Entry 7OOC (electron microscopy, 3.70 A resolution); this record covers chains G and 5 of the 21 polymer chains in the assembly.

== Chain G ==
Molecule: 30S ribosomal protein S8
Organism: Mycoplasma pneumoniae (strain ATCC 29342 / M129)
UniProt: Q50304 (RS8_MYCPN); numbering as in UniProt (aligned over 1-142)
Amino-acid sequence (142 residues; numbered 1 to 142; the number before each row is that of its first residue):
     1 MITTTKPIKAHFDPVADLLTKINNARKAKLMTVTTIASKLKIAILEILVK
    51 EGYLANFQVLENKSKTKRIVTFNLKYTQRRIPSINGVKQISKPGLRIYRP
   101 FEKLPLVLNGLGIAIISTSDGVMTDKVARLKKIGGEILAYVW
Not modelled in the structure: 1

== Chain 5 ==
Molecule: 16S rRNA
Organism: Mycoplasma pneumoniae (strain ATCC 29342 / M129)
Sequence (1520 nucleotides; row label = number of the first residue in the row):
     1 UUUUUCUGAGAGUUUGAUCCUGGCUCAGGAUUAACGCUGGCGGCAUGCCU
    51 AAUACAUGCAAGUCGAUCGAAAGUAGUAAUACUUUAGAGGCGAACGGGUG
   101 AGUAACACGUAUCCAAUCUACCUUAUAAUGGGGGAUAACUAGUUGAAAGA
   151 CUAGCUAAUACCGCAUAAGAACUUUGGUUCGCAUGAAUCAAAGUUGAAAG
   201 GACCUGCAAGGGUUCGUUAUUUGAUGAGGGUGCGCCAUAUCAGCUAGUUG
   251 GUGGGGUAACGGCCUACCAAGGCAAUGACGUGUAGCUAUGCUGAGAAGUA
   301 GAAUAGCCACAAUGGGACUGAGACACGGCCCAUACUCCUACGGGAGGCAG
   351 CAGUAGGGAAUUUUUCACAAUGAGCGAAAGCUUGAUGGAGCAAUGCCGCG
   401 UGAACGAUGAAGGUCUUUAAGAUUGUAAAGUUCUUUUAUUUGGGAAGAAU
   451 GACUUUAGCAGGUAAUGGCUAGAGUUUGACUGUACCAUUUUGAAUAAGUG
   501 ACGACUAACUAUGUGCCAGCAGUCGCGGUAAUACAUAGGUCGCAAGCGUU
   551 AUCCGGAUUUAUUGGGCGUAAAGCAAGCGCAGGCGGAUUGAAAAGUCUGG
   601 UGUUAAAGGCAGCUGCUUAACAGUUGUAUGCAUUGGAAACUAUUAAUCUA
   651 GAGUGUGGUAGGGAGUUUUGGAAUUUCAUGUGGAGCGGUGAAAUGCGUAG
   701 AUAUAUGAAGGAACACCAGUGGCGAAGGCGAAAACUUAGGCCAUUACUGA
   751 CGCUUAGGCUUGAAAGUGUGGGGAGCAAAUAGGAUUAGAUACCCUAGUAG
   801 UCCACACCGUAAACGAUAGAUACUAGCUGUCGGGGCGAUCCCCUCGGUAG
   851 UGAAGUUAACACAUUAAGUAUCUCGCCUGGGUAGUACAUUCGCAAGAAUG
   901 AAACUCAAACGGAAUUGACGGGGACCCGCACAAGUGGUGGAGCAUGUUGC
   951 UUAAUUCGACGGUACACGAAAAACCUUACCUAGACUUGACAUCCUUGGCA
  1001 AAGUUAUGGAAACAUAAUGGAGGUUAACCGAGUGACAGGUGGUGCAUGGU
  1051 UGUCGUCAGCUCGUGUCGUGAGAUGUUGGGUUAAGUCCCGCAACGAGCGC
  1101 AACCCUUAUCGUUAGUUACAUUGUCUAGCGAGACUGCUAAUGCAAAUUGG
  1151 AGGAAGGAAGGGAUGACGUCAAAUCAUCAUGCCCCUUAUGUCUAGGGCUG
  1201 CAAACGUGCUACAAUGGCCAAUACAAACAGUCGCCAGCUUGUAAAAGUGA
  1251 GCAAAUCUGUAAAGUUGGUCUCAGUUCGGAUUGAGGGCUGCAAUUCGUCC
  1301 UCAUGAAGUCGGAAUCACUAGUAAUCGCGAAUCAGCUAUGUCGCGGUGAA
  1351 UACGUUCUCGGGUCUUGUACACACCGCCCGUCAAACUAUGAAAGCUGGUA
  1401 AUAUUUAAAAACGUGUUGCUAACCAUUAGGAAGCGCAUGUCAAGGAUAGC
  1451 ACCGGUGAUUGGAGUUAAGUCGUAACAAGGUACCCCUACGAGAACGUGGG
  1501 GGUGGAUCACCUCCUUUCUA
Not modelled in the structure: 1-4, 181-184, 1020-1027, 1510-1520

== Chain G / chain 5 interface ==
Pairs across the interface (56; chain G residue first):
  Lys-9(G) / A822(5)  salt bridge to the phosphate
  His-11(G) / U821(5)  hydrogen bond to the base
  His-11(G) / A822(5)  sugar contact
  His-11(G) / A870(5)  base contact
  His-11(G) / U871(5)  base contact
  Phe-12(G) / C584(5)  sugar contact
  Phe-12(G) / G585(5)  sugar contact
  Phe-12(G) / U871(5)  sugar contact
  Thr-20(G) / A870(5)  sugar contact
  Lys-21(G) / A822(5)  sugar contact
  Lys-21(G) / C823(5)  sugar contact
  Asn-23(G) / U869(5)  hydrogen bond to the sugar
  Asn-24(G) / C823(5)  hydrogen bond to the base
  Asn-24(G) / G868(5)  base contact
  Asn-24(G) / U869(5)  hydrogen bond to the base
  Lys-27(G) / A854(5)  sugar contact
  Lys-27(G) / G855(5)  sugar contact
  Ala-28(G) / U824(5)  sugar contact
  Leu-30(G) / U824(5)  sugar contact
  Ile-36(G) / A650(5)  base contact
  Ser-38(G) / U588(5)  phosphate contact
  Lys-39(G) / U588(5)  hydrogen bond to the phosphate
  Lys-39(G) / U589(5)  phosphate contact
  Lys-39(G) / C640(5)  salt bridge to the phosphate
  Thr-66(G) / C648(5)  sugar contact
  Thr-66(G) / A650(5)  hydrogen bond to the base
  Lys-67(G) / A650(5)  salt bridge to the phosphate
  Arg-68(G) / A650(5)  base contact
  Gln-89(G) / A870(5)  hydrogen bond to the sugar
  Gln-89(G) / U871(5)  sugar contact
  Lys-92(G) / U871(5)  salt bridge to the phosphate
  Lys-92(G) / C872(5)  phosphate contact
  Pro-93(G) / C584(5)  phosphate contact
  Pro-93(G) / G585(5)  phosphate contact
  Pro-93(G) / U871(5)  phosphate contact
  Pro-93(G) / C872(5)  phosphate contact
  Gly-94(G) / C584(5)  sugar contact
  Arg-96(G) / G585(5)  salt bridge to the phosphate
  Arg-96(G) / U641(5)  sugar contact
  Tyr-98(G) / G595(5)  hydrogen bond to the base
  Tyr-98(G) / U596(5)  sugar contact
  Tyr-98(G) / C640(5)  base contact
  Pro-100(G) / C597(5)  phosphate contact
  Pro-100(G) / U598(5)  phosphate contact
  Phe-101(G) / U598(5)  hydrogen bond to the phosphate
  Ser-117(G) / A639(5)  base contact
  Thr-118(G) / A639(5)  hydrogen bond to the base
  Ser-119(G) / A637(5)  hydrogen bond to the sugar
  Ser-119(G) / A638(5)  sugar contact
  Ser-119(G) / A639(5)  base contact
  Asp-120(G) / A637(5)  sugar contact
  Gly-121(G) / A639(5)  hydrogen bond to the sugar
  Ile-133(G) / C597(5)  sugar contact
  Ile-133(G) / U598(5)  sugar contact
  Gly-134(G) / C597(5)  hydrogen bond to the sugar
  Gly-135(G) / U596(5)  sugar contact
Also at the interface, not in a pair above, chain G (42 interface residues in all): Asp-13, Pro-14, Ala-16, Asp-17, Ala-37, Leu-40, Val-87, Arg-99, Lys-132, Glu-136
Also at the interface, not in a pair above, chain 5 (29 interface residues in all): A587, U649, G651

== Overview ==
42 residues of chain G face 29 of chain 5 across their interface, with 13 hydrogen bonds and 5 salt bridges.
Polar contacts include His-11(G)/U821(5), Asn-24(G)/C823(5) and Asn-24(G)/U869(5).
Chain G is 30S ribosomal protein S8 and chain 5 is 16S rRNA, both from Mycoplasma pneumoniae (strain ATCC
29342 / M129); the structure, Mycoplasma pneumoniae 30S subunit of ribosomes in chloramphenicol-treated cells,
was determined by electron microscopy together with 7OOD, 7P6Z, 7PAH, 7PAI, 7PAJ, 7PAK and 23 further entries
from the same study.
